Entry 5JFD (X-ray diffraction, 1.46 A resolution); this record covers chains H and I of the 3 polymer chains in the assembly.

[Chain H]
Protein: Prothrombin
From: Homo sapiens
Notes: EC 3.4.21.5
UniProtKB: P00734 (THRB_HUMAN); the construct lacks a stretch of the UniProt sequence and is renumbered around it, so the offset changes along the chain: 16-36 = UniProt 364-384; 37-60 = UniProt 386-409; 61-77 = UniProt 419-435; 78-97 = UniProt 437-456; 7 more segments
Sequence (259 residues; numbered 16 to 247 plus 29 insertion-coded residues; 2 numbers in that range are skipped by the numbering (no residue carries them; nothing is unmodelled there); the number before each row is that of its first residue; a row labelled like 60A-60I holds insertion residues (60A, then the next letters in order)):
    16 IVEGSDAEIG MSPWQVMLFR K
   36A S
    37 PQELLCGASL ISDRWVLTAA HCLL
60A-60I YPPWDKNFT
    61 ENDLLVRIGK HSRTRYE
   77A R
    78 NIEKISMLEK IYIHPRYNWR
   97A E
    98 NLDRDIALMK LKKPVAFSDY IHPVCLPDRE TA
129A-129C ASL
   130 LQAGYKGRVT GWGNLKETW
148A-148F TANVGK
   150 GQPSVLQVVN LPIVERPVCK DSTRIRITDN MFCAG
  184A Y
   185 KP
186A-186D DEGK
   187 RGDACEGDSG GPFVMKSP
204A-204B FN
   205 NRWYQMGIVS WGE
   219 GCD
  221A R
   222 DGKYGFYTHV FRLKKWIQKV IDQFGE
Disordered / not traced: 148A-148F, 247
Swiss-Prot annotation at these positions:
  - region: Ala-183 to Val-200 (High affinity receptor-binding region which is also known as the TP508 peptide)
  - active site (Charge relay system): His-57, Asp-102, Ser-195
  - glycosylation: Asn-60G (N-linked (GlcNAc...) (complex) asparagine)
Cystine bridges: Cys-42/Cys-58, Cys-168/Cys-182, Cys-191/Cys-220
Covalently attached groups: N-acetylglucosamine (NAG) linked to Asn-60G
Metal / ion sites: Na+ site 1: Lys-169, Thr-172, Phe-204A; Na+ site 2: Arg-221A, Lys-224
Ligand contacts: 2TS ((2S)-N-[[2-(aminomethyl)-5-chloro-phenyl]methyl]-1-[(2R)-5-carbamimidamido-2-(phenylmethylsulfonylamino)pentanoyl]pyrrolidine-2-carboxamide): His-57, Tyr-60A, Trp-60D, Leu-99, Ile-174, Asp-189, Ala-190, Cys-191, Glu-192, Ser-195, Val-213, Ser-214, Trp-215, Gly-216, Glu-217, Gly-219, Cys-220, Arg-221A, Gly-226, Phe-227, Tyr-228

[Chain I]
Protein: Hirudin variant-2
UniProtKB: P09945 (HIRV2_HIRME); residues 554-565 here correspond to UniProt positions 61-72 (UniProt number = residue number - 493)
Sequence (12 residues; numbered 554 to 565; the number before each row is that of its first residue):
   554 GDFEEIPEEY LQ
Disordered / not traced: 554
Modified positions: Tyr-563 (O-sulfo-L-tyrosine; TYS)
Swiss-Prot annotation at these positions:
  - region: Asp-555 to Gln-565 (Interaction with fibrinogen-binding exosite of thrombin)
  - modified residue: Tyr-563 (Sulfotyrosine)

[Interface between chain H and chain I]
Contacting residue pairs (24; chain H residue first):
  Phe-34(H) with Phe-556(I), hydrophobic
  Gln-38(H) with Phe-556(I); Glu-558(I); Ile-559(I); Leu-564(I)
  Glu-39(H) with Phe-556(I)
  Leu-40(H) with Phe-556(I)
  Leu-65(H) with Ile-559(I), hydrophobic; Tyr-563(I)
  Arg-67(H) with Ile-559(I)
  Arg-73(H) with Phe-556(I)
  Thr-74(H) with Asp-555(I); Phe-556(I); Glu-557(I), hydrogen bond (backbone-backbone)
  Arg-75(H) with Glu-557(I)
  Tyr-76(H) with Glu-557(I), hydrogen bond (backbone-side chain); Glu-558(I); Pro-560(I); Tyr-563(I)
  Glu-80(H) with Tyr-563(I)
  Lys-81(H) with Tyr-563(I)
  Ile-82(H) with Ile-559(I), hydrophobic; Tyr-563(I)
  Met-84(H) with Tyr-563(I)
Also at the interface, not in a pair above, chain H (16 interface residues in all): Met-32, Lys-36

[Summary]
The interface between chain H and chain I involves 16 residues on one side and 8 on the other; the contacts
include 2 hydrogen bonds. Polar pairs include Tyr-76(H)/Glu-557(I) and Thr-74(H)/Glu-557(I). Chain H binds
compound 2TS. Covalently linked N-acetylglucosamine: at Asn-60G(H).
Chain H is Prothrombin (Homo sapiens) and chain I is Hirudin variant-2; the structure, Thrombin in complex
with (S)-N-(2-(aminomethyl)-5-chlorobenzyl)-1-((benzylsulfonyl)-D-arginyl)pyrrolidine-2-carboxamide, was
determined by X-ray diffraction, deposited together with 6ROT, 6GBW, 5LCE, 5LPD and 5JZY.
